PDB entry 4A7A | X-ray diffraction, 1.70 A resolution | chains A and B

[Chain A (and B)]
Protein: Amine oxidase [flavin-containing] B
Source organism: Homo sapiens
Notes: EC 1.4.3.4; chain B of this document is another copy of the same molecule, construct and numbering; everything in this record applies to it too
UniProtKB: P27338 (AOFB_HUMAN); residue numbers follow UniProt; this construct covers 1-520
Sequence (520 residues; row label = number of the first residue in the row):
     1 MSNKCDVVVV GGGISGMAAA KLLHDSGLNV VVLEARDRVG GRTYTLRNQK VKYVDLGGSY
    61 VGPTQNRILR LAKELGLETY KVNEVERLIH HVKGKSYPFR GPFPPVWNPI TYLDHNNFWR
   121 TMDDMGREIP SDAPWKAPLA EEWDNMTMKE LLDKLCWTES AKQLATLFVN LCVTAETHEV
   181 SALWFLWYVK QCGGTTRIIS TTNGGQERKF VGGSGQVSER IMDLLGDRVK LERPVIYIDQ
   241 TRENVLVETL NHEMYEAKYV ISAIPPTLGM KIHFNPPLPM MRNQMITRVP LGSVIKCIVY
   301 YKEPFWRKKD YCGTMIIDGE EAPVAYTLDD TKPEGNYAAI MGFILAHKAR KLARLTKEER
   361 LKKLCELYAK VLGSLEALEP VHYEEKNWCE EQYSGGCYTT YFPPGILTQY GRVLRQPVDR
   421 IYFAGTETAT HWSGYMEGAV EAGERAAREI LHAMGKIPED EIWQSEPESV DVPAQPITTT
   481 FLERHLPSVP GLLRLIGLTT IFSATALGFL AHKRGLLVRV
Not modelled in the structure: 1-2, 502-520 (chain B: 1-2, 497-520)
Glycans and other covalent adducts: flavin-adenine dinucleotide (FAD) linked to Cys397
Residues lining bound ligands:
  - FAD (flavin-adenine dinucleotide): Val10, Gly11, Gly12, Gly13, Ile14, Ser15, Gly16, Leu33, Glu34, Ala35, Arg36, Gly40, Gly41, Arg42, Thr43, Leu56, Gly57, Gly58, Ser59, Tyr60, Arg233, Pro234, Val235, Ala263, Ile264, Pro265, Leu268, Ile272, Val294, Lys296, Phe343, Trp388, Tyr393, Tyr398, Gly425, Thr426, Glu427, Gly434, Tyr435, Met436, Ala439
  - (R)-rosiglitazone (RGZ): Tyr60, Pro102, Pro104, Trp119, Leu164, Leu167, Phe168, Leu171, Cys172, Ile198, Ile199, Gln206, Ile316, Tyr326, Phe343, Tyr398, Tyr435
Curated features (UniProtKB/Swiss-Prot):
  - site (Important for catalytic activity): Cys156, Cys365, His382
  - modified residue: Ser2 (N-acetylserine), Lys52 (N6-acetyllysine), Cys397 (S-8alpha-FAD cysteine)
  - mutagenesis: Cys5 (C5S: No loss of activity), Cys156 (C156S: Complete loss of activity), Thr158 (T158A: Dramatic loss of activity), Cys172 (C172S: No loss of activity), Cys192 (C192S: No loss of activity), Ile199 (I199F: Alters specificity towards synthetic inhibitors), Cys297 (C297S: No loss of activity), Cys312 (C312S: No loss of activity), Cys365 (C365S: Complete loss of activity), His382 (H382R: Significant loss of activity), Lys386 (K386M: No loss of activity), Cys389 (C389A: Complete loss of activity; C389S: No loss of activity), 2 further mutagenesis entries in UniProt

[Chain A / chain B interface]
Residue-residue contacts (88):
  Asn145(A) with Lys149(B); His178(B), hydrogen bond
  Lys149(A) with Asn145(B)
  Glu150(A) with Glu150(B)
  His178(A) with Asn145(B), hydrogen bond; Pro404(B); Gly405(B)
  Glu179(A) with Pro404(B)
  Val235(A) with His273(B)
  Ile236(A) with Ile236(B), hydrophobic; His273(B)
  Tyr237(A) with Leu250(B), hydrophobic
  Glu248(A) with His252(B), salt bridge
  Leu250(A) with Tyr237(B), hydrophobic
  His252(A) with Glu248(B), salt bridge
  Thr267(A) with Met270(B)
  Leu268(A) with Met270(B), hydrophobic
  Met270(A) with Thr267(B); Leu268(B), hydrophobic; Met270(B), hydrophobic; Lys271(B), hydrogen bond (backbone-side chain)
  Lys271(A) with Met270(B), hydrogen bond (side chain-backbone); Ile272(B), hydrogen bond (side chain-backbone); His273(B), hydrogen bond (backbone-side chain)
  Ile272(A) with Lys271(B), hydrogen bond (backbone-side chain)
  His273(A) with Val235(B); Ile236(B); Lys271(B), hydrogen bond (side chain-backbone); Gln392(B); Tyr393(B), hydrogen bond
  Phe274(A) with Gln392(B), hydrogen bond (backbone-side chain)
  Met280(A) with Ala353(B), hydrophobic; Asn387(B); Cys389(B), hydrophobic
  Met281(A) with Arg350(B)
  Asn283(A) with Cys389(B), hydrogen bond (side chain-backbone); Glu390(B); Glu391(B), hydrogen bond (side chain-backbone); Gln392(B)
  Gln284(A) with Leu291(B); Gly292(B), hydrogen bond (side chain-backbone); Ser293(B), hydrogen bond; Cys389(B), hydrogen bond; Gly395(B), hydrogen bond (side chain-backbone); Gly396(B)
  Thr287(A) with Pro290(B)
  Arg288(A) with Pro290(B); Leu291(B), hydrogen bond (side chain-backbone); Ser293(B), hydrogen bond; Tyr401(B)
  Pro290(A) with Thr287(B); Arg288(B)
  Leu291(A) with Gln284(B); Arg288(B), hydrogen bond (backbone-side chain)
  Gly292(A) with Gln284(B), hydrogen bond (backbone-side chain)
  Ser293(A) with Gln284(B), hydrogen bond; Arg288(B), hydrogen bond; Tyr410(B)
  His347(A) with Gln409(B)
  Arg350(A) with Met281(B); Arg288(B); Gln409(B), hydrogen bond; Tyr410(B), hydrogen bond
  Ala353(A) with Met280(B), hydrophobic
  Asn387(A) with Met280(B)
  Cys389(A) with Met280(B), hydrophobic; Asn283(B), hydrogen bond (backbone-side chain); Gln284(B), hydrogen bond
  Glu390(A) with Asn283(B)
  Glu391(A) with Asn283(B), hydrogen bond (backbone-side chain)
  Gln392(A) with Ile272(B); His273(B); Phe274(B), hydrogen bond (side chain-backbone); Asn283(B)
  Tyr393(A) with His273(B), hydrogen bond
  Gly395(A) with Gln284(B), hydrogen bond (backbone-side chain)
  Gly396(A) with Gln284(B)
  Tyr401(A) with Arg288(B); Ile406(B)
  Pro404(A) with His178(B); Glu179(B); Pro404(B), hydrophobic
  Gly405(A) with His178(B)
  Ile406(A) with Tyr401(B)
  Gln409(A) with His347(B); Arg350(B), hydrogen bond
  Tyr410(A) with Ser293(B), hydrogen bond; Arg350(B), hydrogen bond
Interface residues without a listed pair, chain A (50 interface residues in all): Thr147, Pro234, Pro277, Val289, Pro403
Interface residues without a listed pair, chain B (50 interface residues in all): Thr147, Pro234, Pro277, Val289, Pro403

[Overview]
The chain A/chain B interface involves 50 residues from each chain, with 33 hydrogen bonds and 2 salt bridges.
Polar contacts include Glu248(A)-His252(B), Asn145(A)-His178(B) and Met270(A)-Lys271(B). Ligands of chain A:
(R)-rosiglitazone. Flavin-adenine dinucleotide is covalently linked to Cys397(A).
Both chains are Amine oxidase [flavin-containing] B (Homo sapiens). Entry 4A7A (Crystal structure of human
monoamine oxidase B (MAO B) in complex with rosiglitazone) was determined by X-ray diffraction together with
4A79 from the same study.
